PDB entry 8BEE | electron microscopy, 2.04 A resolution | chains B and I of the 10 polymer chains in the assembly

[Chain B]
Molecule: NADH dehydrogenase [ubiquinone] iron-sulfur protein 7, mitochondrial
From: Arabidopsis thaliana
Notes: EC 7.1.1.2
UniProt: Q42577 (NDUS7_ARATH); numbering as in UniProt (aligned over 1-218)
Amino-acid sequence (218 residues; each row starts with the number of its first residue):
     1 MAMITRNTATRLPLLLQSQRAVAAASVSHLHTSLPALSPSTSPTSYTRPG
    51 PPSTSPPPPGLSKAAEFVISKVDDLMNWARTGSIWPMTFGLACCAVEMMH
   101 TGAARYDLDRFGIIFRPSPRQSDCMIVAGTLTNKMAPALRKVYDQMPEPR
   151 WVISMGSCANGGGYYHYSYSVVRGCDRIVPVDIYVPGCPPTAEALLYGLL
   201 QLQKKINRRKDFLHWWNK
Unresolved in the structure: 1-61
Bound ions: 4Fe-4S cluster Fe: Cys93, Cys94, Cys158, Cys188
Residues lining bound ligands: 4Fe-4S cluster (SF4): Ala92, Cys93, Cys94, Gly129, Thr130, Gly156, Ser157, Cys158, Tyr165, Gly187, Cys188, Pro189
UniProt features mapped onto this chain:
  - binding site ([4Fe-4S] cluster): Cys93, Cys94, Cys158, Cys188

[Chain I]
Molecule: NADH dehydrogenase [ubiquinone] iron-sulfur protein 8-A, mitochondrial
From: Arabidopsis thaliana
Notes: EC 7.1.1.2
UniProt: Q42599 (NDS8A_ARATH); residues 1-222 here = UniProt positions 1-222
Amino-acid sequence (222 residues; numbered 1 to 222; the number before each row is that of its first residue):
     1 MASILARRSLNTLRARHLVLSGQALQGSHLSRLQSRGISYGSNKDDEEAE
    51 QLSKEISKDWNTVFERSINTLFLTEMVRGLSLTLKYFFDPKVTINYPFEK
   101 GPLSPRFRGEHALRRYPTGEERCIACKLCEAVCPAQAITIEAEEREDGSR
   151 RTTRYDIDMTKCIYCGFCQEACPVDAIVEGPNFEFATETHEELLYDKEKL
   201 LENGDRWETEIAENLRSESLYR
Unresolved in the structure: 1-57, 143-150
Bound ions: 4Fe-4S cluster Fe site 1: His111, Cys133, Cys162, Cys165, Cys168; 4Fe-4S cluster Fe site 2: Cys123, Cys126, Cys129, Cys172
Residues lining bound ligands:
  - 4Fe-4S cluster (SF4), molecule 1: His111, Cys133, Pro134, Ala135, Ala137, Ile138, Ile157, Cys162, Ile163, Tyr164, Cys165, Gly166, Phe167, Cys168, Glu179
  - 4Fe-4S cluster (SF4), molecule 2: Leu113, Cys123, Ile124, Ala125, Cys126, Lys127, Leu128, Cys129, Ile140, Tyr155, Cys172, Pro173, Val174, Ala176, Ile177
UniProt features mapped onto this chain:
  - binding site ([4Fe-4S] cluster): Cys123, Cys126, Cys129, Cys133, Cys162, Cys165, Cys168, Cys172

[Interface between chain B and chain I]
Residue-residue contacts - 53 pairs, chain B then chain I:
  Ala104(B) with Val92(I), hydrophobic; Thr93(I), hydrogen bond (backbone-side chain)
  Arg105(B) with Thr93(I); Ile94(I), hydrogen bond (backbone-backbone)
  Asp107(B) with Thr93(I)
  Arg110(B) with Thr93(I); Ile94(I); Asn95(I), hydrogen bond; Tyr96(I), hydrogen bond (side chain-backbone)
  Phe111(B) with Tyr96(I)
  Ser157(B) with Met159(I); Thr160(I); Cys162(I), hydrogen bond (side chain-backbone); Tyr164(I)
  Asn160(B) with Thr160(I); His190(I)
  Gly161(B) with Thr160(I)
  Gly163(B) with Thr160(I), hydrogen bond (backbone-backbone); Lys161(I)
  Tyr164(B) with Pro134(I); Lys161(I); Ile163(I), hydrophobic
  His166(B) with Lys161(I)
  Tyr167(B) with Lys161(I)
  Asp176(B) with His190(I), salt bridge
  Asp182(B) with Glu188(I)
  Ile183(B) with Thr187(I)
  Tyr184(B) with Ala186(I); Thr187(I), hydrogen bond (backbone-backbone); Glu188(I); Thr189(I); His190(I); Leu193(I), hydrophobic
  Pro186(B) with Tyr164(I); Phe185(I), hydrophobic; Ala186(I)
  Gly187(B) with Tyr164(I)
  Cys188(B) with Ile163(I); Tyr164(I)
  Thr191(B) with Phe107(I); Phe183(I)
  Glu193(B) with Tyr96(I); Lys100(I), salt bridge; Gly101(I), hydrogen bond (side chain-backbone); Phe183(I)
  Ala194(B) with Phe183(I)
  Leu196(B) with Tyr96(I), hydrophobic
  Tyr197(B) with Tyr96(I); Glu184(I); Ala186(I)
  Leu200(B) with Tyr96(I), hydrophobic
  Lys205(B) with Glu188(I)
  Arg208(B) with Glu188(I), salt bridge
Also at the interface, not in a pair above, chain B (32 interface residues in all): Tyr106, Gly162, Val181, Val185, Gly198
Also at the interface, not in a pair above, chain I (27 interface residues in all): Pro102, Ala135, Gln136

[Overview]
32 residues of chain B face 27 of chain I across their interface, with 8 hydrogen bonds and 3 salt bridges.
Polar pairs include Asp176(B)-His190(I), Glu193(B)-Lys100(I) and Arg208(B)-Glu188(I). Bound to chain B: 4Fe-4S
cluster. Bound to chain I: 4Fe-4S cluster.
Here chain B is NADH dehydrogenase [ubiquinone] iron-sulfur protein 7, mitochondrial and chain I is NADH
dehydrogenase [ubiquinone] iron-sulfur protein 8-A, mitochondrial, both from Arabidopsis thaliana. Entry 8BEE
(Cryo-EM structure of the Arabidopsis thaliana I+III2 supercomplex (CI peripheral core)) was determined by
electron microscopy, deposited together with 8BED, 8BEF, 8BEH, 8BEL, 8BEP, 8BPX, 8BQ5 and 8BQ6.
